Entry 2GC7 (X-ray diffraction, 1.90 A resolution); this record covers chains C and D of the 4 polymer chains in the assembly.

[Chain C]
Protein: Amicyanin
Source organism: Paracoccus denitrificans
Reference sequence: P22364 (AMCY_PARDE); residues 1-105 here correspond to UniProt positions 27-131 (UniProt number = residue number + 26)
Chain sequence (105 residues; numbered 1 to 105; the number before each row is that of its first residue):
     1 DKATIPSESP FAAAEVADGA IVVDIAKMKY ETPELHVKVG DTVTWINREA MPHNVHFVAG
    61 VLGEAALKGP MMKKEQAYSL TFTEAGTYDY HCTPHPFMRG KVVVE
UniProt features mapped onto this chain:
  - binding site (Cu cation): His-53, Cys-92, His-95, Met-98

[Chain D]
Protein: Cytochrome c-L
Source organism: Paracoccus denitrificans
Reference sequence: P29899 (CYCL_PARDE); residues 1-147 here correspond to UniProt positions 23-169 (UniProt number = residue number + 22)
Chain sequence (147 residues; each row starts with the number of its first residue):
     1 APQFFNIIDG SPLNFDDAME EGRDTEAVKH FLETGENVYN EDPEILPEAE ELYAGMCSGC
    61 HGHYAEGKIG PGLNDAYWTY PGNETDVGLF STLYGGATGQ MGPMWGSLTL DEMLRTMAWV
   121 RHLYTGDPKD ASWLTDEQKA GFTPFQP
Covalently attached groups: heme c (HEC) linked to Cys-57, Cys-60
Bound ions: heme c Fe: His-61, Met-101; Na+: Asp-75, Tyr-77
Residues lining bound ligands: heme c (HEC): Met-56, His-61, Pro-71, Leu-73, Trp-78, Thr-79, Tyr-80, Asn-83, Leu-89, Thr-92, Leu-93, Ala-97, Thr-98, Gln-100, Met-101, Met-104, Leu-108, Thr-116, Val-120

[Interface between chain C and chain D]
Residue-residue contacts (20):
  Asp-24(C) with Tyr-77(D); Thr-79(D), hydrogen bond
  Ala-26(C) with Tyr-77(D), hydrophobic
  Lys-27(C) with Asp-75(D); Ala-76(D)
  Lys-29(C) with Glu-66(D); Asp-75(D)
  Glu-31(C) with Pro-71(D); Gly-72(D), hydrogen bond (backbone-backbone); Asp-75(D); Tyr-77(D)
  Thr-32(C) with Lys-68(D); Ile-69(D); Pro-71(D)
  Pro-33(C) with Gly-67(D); Lys-68(D)
  Glu-34(C) with Lys-68(D), hydrogen bond (backbone-backbone); Ile-69(D)
  His-36(C) with Ile-69(D)
  Arg-48(C) with Tyr-77(D), hydrogen bond
Interface residues without a listed pair, chain C (11 interface residues in all): Leu-35
Interface residues without a listed pair, chain D (12 interface residues in all): Gly-70, Asn-74

[In short]
11 residues of chain C and 12 residues of chain D are in contact; the contacts include 4 hydrogen bonds. Polar
contacts include Asp-24(C)/Thr-79(D), Arg-48(C)/Tyr-77(D) and Glu-31(C)/Gly-72(D). Heme c is covalently linked
to Cys-57(D). Curated annotation (UniProt) lists 4 Cu cation-binding residues on chain C.
Here chain C is Amicyanin and chain D is Cytochrome c-L, both from Paracoccus denitrificans. Entry 2GC7
(Substrate reduced, copper free complex of methylamine dehydrogenase, amicyanin and cytochrome c551i from
Paracoccus denitrificans) was determined by X-ray diffraction.
